PDB entry 6HVU | X-ray diffraction, 2.90 A resolution | chains F and G of the 28 polymer chains in the assembly

== Chain F ==
Name: Probable proteasome subunit alpha type-7
Organism: Saccharomyces cerevisiae S288C
Notes: EC 3.4.25.1
UniProtKB: P21242 (PSA7_YEAST); residues -3 to 284 here correspond to UniProt positions 1-288 (UniProt number = residue number + 4)
Sequence (288 residues; row label = number of the first residue in the row; numbers below 1 keep their minus sign (Met-3 is residue -3)):
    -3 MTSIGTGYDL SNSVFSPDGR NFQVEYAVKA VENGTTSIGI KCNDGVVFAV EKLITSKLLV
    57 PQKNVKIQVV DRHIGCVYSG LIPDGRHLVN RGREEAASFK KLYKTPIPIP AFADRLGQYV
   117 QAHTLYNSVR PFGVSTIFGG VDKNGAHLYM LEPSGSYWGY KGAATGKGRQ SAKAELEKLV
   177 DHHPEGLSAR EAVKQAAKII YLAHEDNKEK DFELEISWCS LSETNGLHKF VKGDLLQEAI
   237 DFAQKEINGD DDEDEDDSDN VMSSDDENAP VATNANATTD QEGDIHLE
Unresolved in the structure: -3 to 1, 245-284

== Chain G ==
Name: Proteasome subunit alpha type-1
Organism: Saccharomyces cerevisiae S288C
Notes: EC 3.4.25.1
UniProtKB: P21243 (PSA1_YEAST); residues -8 to 243 here correspond to UniProt positions 1-252 (UniProt number = residue number + 9)
Sequence (252 residues; numbered -8 to 243; the number before each row is that of its first residue; numbers below 1 keep their minus sign (Met-8 is residue -8)):
    -8 MSGAAAASAA GYDRHITIFS PEGRLYQVEY AFKATNQTNI NSLAVRGKDC TVVISQKKVP
    52 DKLLDPTTVS YIFCISRTIG MVVNGPIPDA RNAALRAKAE AAEFRYKYGY DMPCDVLAKR
   112 MANLSQIYTQ RAYMRPLGVI LTFVSVDEEL GPSIYKTDPA GYYVGYKATA TGPKQQEITT
   172 NLENHFKKSK IDHINEESWE KVVEFAITHM IDALGTEFSK NDLEVGVATK DKFFTLSAEN
   232 IEERLVAIAE QD
Unresolved in the structure: -8 to 1, 243
Bound ions: Mg2+: Thr8, Tyr119, Arg122, Met125

== Chain F / chain G interface ==
Pairs across the interface (67; chain F residue first):
  Thr2(F) - His6(G)
  Gly3(F) - His6(G)
  Tyr4(F) - Arg5(G)
  Tyr4(F) - His6(G)
  Tyr4(F) - Tyr21(G)
  Ser9(F) - Arg126(G)
  Val10(F) - His6(G)
  Val10(F) - Gln18(G)
  Phe11(F) - Gln18(G)  hydrogen bond (backbone-side chain)
  Phe11(F) - Tyr21(G)
  Phe11(F) - Ala22(G)  hydrophobic
  Phe11(F) - Ala25(G)  hydrophobic
  Phe11(F) - Arg126(G)
  Phe11(F) - Pro127(G)
  Phe11(F) - Gly129(G)
  Ser12(F) - Tyr21(G)
  Pro13(F) - Tyr21(G)  hydrophobic
  Pro13(F) - Lys24(G)  hydrogen bond (backbone-side chain)
  Asp14(F) - Lys24(G)
  Gly15(F) - Tyr21(G)
  Gly15(F) - Ala25(G)
  Lys37(F) - Asp56(G)  salt bridge
  Asp110(F) - Arg82(G)
  Gln114(F) - Arg82(G)  hydrogen bond (side chain-backbone)
  Gln114(F) - Asn83(G)
  Gln114(F) - Leu86(G)
  Gln117(F) - Pro79(G)
  Gln117(F) - Asp80(G)
  Gln117(F) - Asn83(G)  hydrogen bond
  Gln117(F) - Arg126(G)
  Gln117(F) - Leu128(G)
  Thr120(F) - Arg126(G)  hydrogen bond (backbone-side chain)
  Leu121(F) - Asn83(G)
  Leu121(F) - Tyr124(G)
  Leu121(F) - Arg126(G)
  Leu121(F) - Leu128(G)  hydrophobic
  Tyr122(F) - Tyr124(G)  hydrophobic
  Tyr122(F) - Met125(G)  hydrophobic
  Ser150(F) - Pro79(G)
  Gly151(F) - Pro79(G)
  Ser152(F) - Ile78(G)
  Ser152(F) - Pro79(G)
  Tyr153(F) - Arg82(G)  hydrogen bond (backbone-side chain)
  Trp154(F) - Leu55(G)  hydrophobic
  Trp154(F) - Thr59(G)
  Trp154(F) - Val60(G)  hydrophobic
  Trp154(F) - Ser61(G)
  Trp154(F) - Tyr62(G)
  Trp154(F) - Ile78(G)  hydrophobic
  Trp154(F) - Arg82(G)
  Gly155(F) - Leu55(G)
  Gly155(F) - Asp56(G)  hydrogen bond (backbone-backbone)
  Gly155(F) - Thr59(G)  hydrogen bond (backbone-side chain)
  Tyr156(F) - Leu54(G)
  Tyr156(F) - Leu55(G)
  Tyr156(F) - Asp56(G)
  Lys157(F) - Lys53(G)
  Lys157(F) - Leu54(G)  hydrogen bond (backbone-backbone)
  Lys157(F) - Leu55(G)
  Gly158(F) - Leu54(G)  hydrogen bond (backbone-backbone)
  Lys169(F) - Leu54(G)
  Leu172(F) - Leu54(G)  hydrophobic
  Glu173(F) - Asp52(G)
  Glu173(F) - Lys53(G)
  Glu173(F) - Leu54(G)
  Val176(F) - Leu54(G)  hydrophobic
  Asp177(F) - Lys53(G)  salt bridge
Other interface residues (no listed pair), chain F (32 interface residues in all): Tyr145
Other interface residues (no listed pair), chain G (29 interface residues in all): Pro57

== In short ==
32 residues of chain F face 29 of chain G across their interface, with 10 hydrogen bonds and 2 salt bridges.
Polar contacts include Lys37(F)-Asp56(G), Asp177(F)-Lys53(G) and Phe11(F)-Gln18(G). The Mg2+ site is built by
Thr8(G), Tyr119(G), Arg122(G) and Met125(G).
Here chain F is Probable proteasome subunit alpha type-7 and chain G is Proteasome subunit alpha type-1, both
from Saccharomyces cerevisiae S288C. Entry 6HVU (Yeast 20S proteasome with human beta2i (1-53) in complex with
29) was determined by X-ray diffraction, deposited together with 6HTB, 6HTC, 6HTD, 6HTP, 6HTR, 6HUB and 30
further entries.
